PDB entry 4KLD | X-ray diffraction, 1.92 A resolution | chains P and A of the 4 polymer chains in the assembly

Chain P:
Molecule: 10-nt DNA strand
Sequence (10 nucleotides; each row starts with the number of its first residue):
     1 GCTGATGCGC
Ion coordination: Na+: DG9 (shared with Thr101(A), Val103(A), Ile106(A) of chain A); Ca2+: DC10 (together with 2'-deoxycytidine-5'-triphosphate) (shared with Asp190(A), Asp192(A), Asp256(A) of chain A)

Chain A:
Molecule: DNA polymerase beta
From: Homo sapiens
Notes: EC 2.7.7.7, 4.2.99.-
UniProtKB: P06746 (DPOLB_HUMAN); residues 1-335 here = UniProt positions 1-335
Amino-acid sequence (335 residues; each row starts with the number of its first residue):
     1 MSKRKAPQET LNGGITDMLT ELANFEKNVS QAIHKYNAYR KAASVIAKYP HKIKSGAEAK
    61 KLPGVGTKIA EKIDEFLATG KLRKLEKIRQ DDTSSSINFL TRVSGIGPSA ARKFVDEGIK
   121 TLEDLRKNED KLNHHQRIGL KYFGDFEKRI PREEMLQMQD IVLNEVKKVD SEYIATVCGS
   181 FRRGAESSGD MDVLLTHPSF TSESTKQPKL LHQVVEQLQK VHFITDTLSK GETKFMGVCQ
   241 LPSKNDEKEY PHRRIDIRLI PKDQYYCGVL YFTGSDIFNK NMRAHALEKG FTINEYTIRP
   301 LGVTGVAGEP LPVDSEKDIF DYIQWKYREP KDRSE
Not modelled in the structure: 1-9
Swiss-Prot annotation at these positions:
  - region: Arg183 to Asp192 (DNA-binding)
  - active site: Lys72 (Nucleophile)
  - binding site (K(+)): Lys60, Leu62, Val65, Thr101, Val103, Ile106
  - binding site (Na(+)): Lys60, Leu62, Val65, Thr101, Val103, Ile106
  - binding site (dATP): Arg149, Ser180, Arg183, Gly189, Asp190
  - binding site (dCTP): Arg149, Ser180, Arg183, Gly189, Asp190
  - binding site (dGTP): Arg149, Ser180, Arg183, Gly189, Asp190, Asp192
  - binding site (dTTP): Arg149, Ser180, Arg183, Gly189, Asp190
  - binding site (Mg(2+)): Asp190, Asp192, Asp256
  - modified residue: Lys72 (N6-acetyllysine), Arg83 (Omega-N-methylarginine), Arg152 (Omega-N-methylarginine)
  - cross-link (Glycyl lysine isopeptide (Lys-Gly)): Lys41 (interchain with G-Cter in ubiquitin), Lys61 (interchain with G-Cter in ubiquitin), Lys81 (interchain with G-Cter in ubiquitin)
  - natural variant: Leu22 (L22P: Found in a gastric cancer sample; uncertain significance), Tyr39 (Y39C: Found in a gastric cancer sample; uncertain significance), Gly118 (G118V: Decreased DNA-directed DNA polymerase activity), Arg137 (R137Q: Decreased function in base-excision repair), Arg149 (R149I: Decreased DNA-directed DNA polymerase activity), Asp160 (D160N: Found in a gastric cancer sample; uncertain significance), Cys239 (C239R: Found in a gastric cancer sample; uncertain significance), Lys289 (K289M: Found in a colon cancer sample; uncertain significance), Asn294 (N294D: Found in a gastric cancer sample; uncertain significance), Glu295 (E295K: Found in a gastric cancer sample; uncertain significance)
  - mutagenesis: Phe25 (F25W: No effect on 5'-dRP lyase activity. Decreased ssDNA binding), His34 (H34G: Decreased 5'-dRP lyase activity. Decreased ssDNA binding), Lys35 (K35A: Decreased 5'-dRP lyase activity. Decreased ssDNA binding. Loss of 5'-dRP lyase activity; when associated with A-68 and A-72. Decreased ssDNA binding; when associated with A-68 and A-72 ...), Tyr39 (Y39F: No effect on 5'-dRP lyase activity; Y39Q: Abolishes DNA polymerase and 5'-dRP lyase activity), Lys41 (K41R: Abolishes ubiquitination; when associated with R-61 and R-81), Lys60 (K60A: Decreased 5'-dRP lyase activity. Decreased ssDNA binding), Lys61 (K61R: Abolishes ubiquitination; when associated with R-41 and R-81), Lys68 (K68A: No effect on 5'-dRP lyase activity. Decreased ssDNA binding. Loss of 5'-dRP lyase activity; when associated with A-35 and A-72. Decreased ssDNA binding; when associated with A-35 and A-72 ...), Glu71 (E71Q: No effect on 5'-dRP lyase activity. No effect on structure shown by circular dichroism. No effect on ssDNA binding), Lys72 (K72A: Severely reduced 5'-dRP lyase activity. Does not affect ssDNA binding. Loss of 5'-dRP lyase activity; when associated with A-35 and A-68. Decreased ssDNA binding ...), Glu75 (E75A: Slightly decreased 5'-dRP lyase activity. Decreased ssDNA binding. No effect on structure shown by circular dichroism), Lys81 (K81R: Abolishes ubiquitination; when associated with R-41 and R-61), 5 further mutagenesis entries in UniProt
Ion coordination: Na+ site 1: Lys60, Leu62, Val65 (shared with 1 residue of chain D); Na+ site 2: Thr101, Val103, Ile106 (shared with DG9(P) of chain P); Ca2+ site 1: Asp190, Asp192, Asp256 (together with 2'-deoxycytidine-5'-triphosphate) (shared with DC10(P) of chain P); Ca2+ site 2: Asp190, Asp192 (together with 2'-deoxycytidine-5'-triphosphate)
Small-molecule neighbours: 2'-deoxycytidine-5'-triphosphate (DCP): Arg149, Gly179, Ser180, Arg183, Ser188, Gly189, Asp190, Asp192, Tyr271, Phe272, Thr273, Gly274, Ser275, Asp276, Asn279
What the authors report for this chain:
  - Ca2+ coordination: Asp190, Asp192, Asp256

How chain P and chain A interact:
Residue-residue contacts - 15 pairs, chain P then chain A:
  DG7(P) - Ser109(A)  phosphate contact
  DC8(P) - Gly105(A)  phosphate contact
  DC8(P) - Gly107(A)  hydrogen bond to the phosphate
  DC8(P) - Pro108(A)  phosphate contact
  DC8(P) - Ser109(A)  hydrogen bond to the phosphate
  DC8(P) - Ala110(A)  hydrogen bond to the phosphate
  DG9(P) - Val103(A)  phosphate contact
  DG9(P) - Ser104(A)  phosphate contact
  DG9(P) - Gly105(A)  hydrogen bond to the phosphate
  DG9(P) - Ile106(A)  phosphate contact
  DC10(P) - Asp192(A)  phosphate contact
  DC10(P) - Met236(A)  sugar contact
  DC10(P) - Arg254(A)  salt bridge to the phosphate
  DC10(P) - Asp256(A)  phosphate contact
  DC10(P) - Tyr271(A)  hydrogen bond to the base
Other interface residues (no listed pair), chain A (16 interface residues in all): His135, Asp190, Phe272

Overview:
The interface between chain P and chain A involves 4 residues on one side and 16 on the other, with 5 hydrogen
bonds and 1 salt bridge. Among the polar pairs are DC10(P)-Tyr271(A), DC8(P)-Gly107(A) and DC8(P)-Ser109(A).
Chain A binds 2'-deoxycytidine-5'-triphosphate. The paper reports Ca2+ coordination by Asp190(A), Asp192(A)
and Asp256(A).
Here chain P is a 10-nt DNA strand and chain A is DNA polymerase beta (Homo sapiens). Entry 4KLD (DNA
polymerase beta matched substrate complex with Ca2+, 0 s) was determined by X-ray diffraction together with
4KLE, 4KLF, 4KLG, 4KLH, 4KLI, 4KLJ and 8 further entries from the same study.
